7UO7 - chains A and C of the 6 polymer chains in the assembly; structure by electron microscopy, 3.09 A resolution.

== Chain A ==
Molecule: RNA-directed RNA polymerase
Organism: Severe acute respiratory syndrome coronavirus 2
Notes: EC 2.7.7.48
Reference sequence: P0DTD1 (R1AB_SARS2); residues 1-932 here correspond to UniProt positions 4393-5324 (UniProt number = residue number + 4392)
Amino-acid sequence (932 residues; numbered 1 to 932; the number before each row is that of its first residue):
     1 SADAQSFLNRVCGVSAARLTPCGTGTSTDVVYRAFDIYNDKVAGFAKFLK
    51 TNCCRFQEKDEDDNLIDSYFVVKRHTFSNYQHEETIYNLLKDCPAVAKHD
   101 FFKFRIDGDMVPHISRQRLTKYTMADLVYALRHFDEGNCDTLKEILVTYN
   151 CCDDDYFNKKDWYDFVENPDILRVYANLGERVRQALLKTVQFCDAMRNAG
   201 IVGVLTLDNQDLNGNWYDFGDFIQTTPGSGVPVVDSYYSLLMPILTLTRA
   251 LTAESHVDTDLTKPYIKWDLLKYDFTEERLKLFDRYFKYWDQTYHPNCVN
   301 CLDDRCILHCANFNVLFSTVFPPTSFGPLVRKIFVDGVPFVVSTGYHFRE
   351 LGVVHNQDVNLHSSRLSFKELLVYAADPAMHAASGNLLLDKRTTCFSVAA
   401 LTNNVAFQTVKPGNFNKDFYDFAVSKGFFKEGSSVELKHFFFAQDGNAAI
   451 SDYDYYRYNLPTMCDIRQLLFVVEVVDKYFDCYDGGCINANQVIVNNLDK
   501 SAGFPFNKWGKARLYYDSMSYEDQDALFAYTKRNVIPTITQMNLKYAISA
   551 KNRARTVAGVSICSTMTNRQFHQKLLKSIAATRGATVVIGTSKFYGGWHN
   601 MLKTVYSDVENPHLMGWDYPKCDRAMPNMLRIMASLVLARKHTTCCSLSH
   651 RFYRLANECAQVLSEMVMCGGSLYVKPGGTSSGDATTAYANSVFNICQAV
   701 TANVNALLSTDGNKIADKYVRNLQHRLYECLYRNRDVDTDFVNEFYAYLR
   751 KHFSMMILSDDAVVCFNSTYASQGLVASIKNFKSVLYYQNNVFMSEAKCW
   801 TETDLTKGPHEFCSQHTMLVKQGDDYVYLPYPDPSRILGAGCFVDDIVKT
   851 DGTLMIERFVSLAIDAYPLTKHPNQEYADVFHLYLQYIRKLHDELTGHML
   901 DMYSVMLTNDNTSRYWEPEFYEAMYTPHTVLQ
Not modelled in the structure: 1-3, 930-932
Curated features (UniProtKB/Swiss-Prot):
  - region: Lys545 to Arg555 (Interaction with RMP Remdesivir), Thr582 to Pro620 (RdRp Palm N-ter)
  - active site: Ser759, Asp760, Asp761
  - binding site (Mn(2+)): Asn209, Asp218
  - binding site (Zn(2+)): His295, Cys301, Cys306, Cys310, Cys487, His642, Cys645, Cys646
  - site: Gln932 (Cleavage)
Metal / ion sites: Zn2+ site 1: His295, Cys301, Cys306, Cys310; Zn2+ site 2: Cys487, His642, Cys645, Cys646; Mg2+: Asp618, Tyr619, Asp760 (together with ATP)
Ligand contacts: ATP (adenosine-5'-triphosphate): Lys545, Lys551, Arg555, Val557, Asp618, Tyr619, Pro620, Lys621, Cys622, Asp623, Ser682, Thr687, Asn691, Asp760, Lys798
From the paper describing this entry:
  - binding site for ATP: Arg555
  - specificity-determining residues: Ser759
  - mutagenesis - S759A: decreased catalytic activity on RDV-TP
  - mutagenesis - T687A, N691A: decreased catalytic activity on ATP or RDV-TP

== Chain C ==
Molecule: Non-structural protein 7
Organism: Severe acute respiratory syndrome coronavirus 2
Reference sequence: P0DTD1 (R1AB_SARS2); residues 1-83 here correspond to UniProt positions 3860-3942 (UniProt number = residue number + 3859)
Amino-acid sequence (92 residues; row label = number of the first residue in the row; numbers below 1 keep their minus sign (Val-8 is residue -8)):
    -8 VACTKEVHMSKMSDVKCTSVVLLSVLQQLRVESSSKLWAQCVQLHNDILL
    42 AKDTTEAFEKMVSLLSVLLSMQGAVDINKLCEEMLDNRATLQ
Not modelled in the structure: -8 to 0, 74-83
Differences from the reference sequence: expression tag (-8 to 0)
Curated features (UniProtKB/Swiss-Prot):
  - site: Gln83 (Cleavage)

== Interface between chain A and chain C ==
Pairs across the interface (31):
  Thr409(A) with Glu23(C), hydrogen bond; Trp29(C)
  Val410(A) with Trp29(C)
  Lys411(A) with Gln18(C)
  Pro412(A) with Leu14(C), hydrophobic; Ser15(C)
  Gly413(A) with Val11(C); Ser15(C)
  Phe415(A) with Cys8(C), hydrophobic; Val12(C), hydrophobic
  Tyr420(A) with Ser4(C), hydrogen bond (side chain-backbone); Asp5(C); Cys8(C), hydrophobic
  Phe429(A) with Ser1(C), hydrogen bond (backbone-side chain)
  Lys430(A) with Ser1(C)
  Glu431(A) with Ser1(C); Met3(C)
  Glu436(A) with Ser4(C), hydrogen bond
  Phe440(A) with Lys7(C); Leu40(C), hydrophobic
  Phe441(A) with His36(C)
  Phe442(A) with Leu40(C), hydrophobic; Leu41(C), hydrophobic
  Ala443(A) with Leu14(C), hydrophobic; Val33(C), hydrophobic; Asn37(C), hydrogen bond (backbone-side chain)
  Gln444(A) with Trp29(C), hydrogen bond (backbone-side chain); Val33(C)
  Asp445(A) with Trp29(C)
  Asn552(A) with Leu41(C)
  Phe843(A) with Val11(C), hydrophobic
Also at the interface, not in a pair above, chain A (20 interface residues in all): Leu437
Also at the interface, not in a pair above, chain C (20 interface residues in all): Lys2, Ala30

== Summary ==
The chain A/chain C interface involves 20 residues from each chain, with 6 hydrogen bonds. Among the polar
pairs are Thr409(A)-Glu23(C), Tyr420(A)-Ser4(C) and Phe429(A)-Ser1(C). Ligands of chain A: ATP. From the
paper: a binding site for ATP at Arg555(A); T687A and N691A of chain A reduce catalytic activity on ATP or
RDV-TP.
Here chain A is RNA-directed RNA polymerase and chain C is Non-structural protein 7, both from Severe acute
respiratory syndrome coronavirus 2. Entry 7UO7 (SARS-CoV-2 replication-transcription complex bound to ATP, in
a pre-catalytic state) was determined by electron microscopy (same publication as 7UO4, 7UO9 and 7UOE).
